Entry 7AFO (electron microscopy, 3.93 A resolution); this record covers chains A and L of the 15 polymer chains in the assembly.

Chain A:
Molecule: 16SrRNA (body domain of the 30S ribosome)
Source organism: Escherichia coli
Sequence (1541 nucleotides; each row starts with the number of its first residue; note: 2 numbers in that range are skipped by the numbering (no residue carries them; nothing is unmodelled there)):
     1 AAAUUGAAGA GUUUGAUCAU GGCUCAGAUU GAACGCUGGC GGCAGGCCUA ACACAUGCAA
    61 GUCGAACGGU AACAGGAAGA AGCUUGCUUC UUUGCUGACG AGUGGCGGAC GGGUGAGUAA
   121 UGUCUGGGAA ACUGCCUGAU GGAGGGGGAU AACUACUGGA AACGGUAGCU AAUACCGCAU
   181 AACGUCGCAA GACCAAAGAG GGGGACCUUC GGGCCUCUUG CCAUCGGAUG UGCCCAGAUG
   241 GGAUUAGCUA GUAGGUGGGG UAACGGCUCA CCUAGGCGAC GAUCCCUAGC UGGUCUGAGA
   301 GGAUGACCAG CCACACUGGA ACUGAGACAC GGUCCAGACU CCUACGGGAG GCAGCAGUGG
   361 GGAAUAUUGC ACAAUGGGCG CAAGCCUGAU GCAGCCAUGC CGCGUGUAUG AAGAAGGCCU
   421 UCGGGUUGUA AAGUACUUUC AGCGGGGAGG AAGGGAGUAA AGUUAAUACC UUUGCUCAUU
   481 GACGUUACCC GCAGAAGAAG CACCGGCUAA CUCCGUGCCA GCAGCCGCGG UAAUACGGAG
   541 GGUGCAAGCG UUAAUCGGAA UUACUGGGCG UAAAGCGCAC GCAGGCGGUU UGUUAAGUCA
   601 GAUGUGAAAU CCCCGGGCUC AACCUGGGAA CUGCAUCUGA UACUGGCAAG CUUGAGUCUC
   661 GUAGAGGGGG GUAGAAUUCC AGGUGUAGCG GUGAAAUGCG UAGAGAUCUG GAGGAAUACC
   721 GGUGGCGAAG GCGGCCCCCU GGACGAAGAC UGACGCUCAG GUGCGAAAGC GUGGGGAGCA
   781 AACAGGAUUA GAUACCCUGG UAGUCCACGC CGUAAACGAU GUCGACUUGG AGGUUGUGCC
   841 CUUGAGGCGU GGCUUCCGGA GCUAACGCGU UAAGUCGACC GCCUGGGGAG UACGGCCGCA
   901 AGGUUAAAAC UCAAAUGAAU UGACGGGGGC
   932 CCGCACAAGC GGUGGAGCAU GUGGUUUAAU UCGAUGXAAC GCGAAGAACC UUACCUGGUC
   992 UUGACAUCCA CGGAAGUUUU CAGAGAUGAG AAUGUGCCUU CGGGAACCGU GAGACAGGUG
  1052 CUGCAUGGCU GUCGUCAGCU CGUGUUGUGA AAUGUUGGGU UAAGUCCCGC AACGAGCGCA
  1112 ACCCUUAUCC UUUGUUGCCA GCGGUCCGGC CGGGAACUCA AAGGAGACUG CCAGUGAUAA
  1172 ACUGGAGGAA GGUGGGGAUG ACGUCAAGUC AUCAUGGCCC UUACGACCAG GGCUACACAC
  1232 GUGCUACAAU GGCGCAUACA AAGAGAAGCG ACCUCGCGAG AGCAAGCGGA CCUCAUAAAG
  1292 UGCGUCGUAG UCCGGAUUGG AGUCUGCAAC UCGACUCCAU GAAGUCGGAA UCGCUAGUAA
  1352 UCGUGGAUCA GAAUGCCACG GUGAAUACGU UCCCGGCCUU G
 1392A U
  1393 A
  1395 CACACCGCCC GUXACACCAU GGGAGUGGGU UGCAAAAGAA GUAGGUAGCU UAACCUUCGG
  1455 GAGGGCGCUU ACCACUUUGU GAUUCAUGAC UGGGGUGAAG UCGUAACAAG GUAACCGUAG
  1515 GGGAACCUGC GGUUGGAUCA CCUCCUUA
Unresolved in the structure: 932-1386, 1392A, 1395-1506, 1541-1542
Modified / non-standard residues: 2MG (2N-methylguanosine-5'-monophosphate) at position 967, 5MC (5-methylcytidine-5'-monophosphate) at position 968, 2MG (2N-methylguanosine-5'-monophosphate) at position 1208, 4OC (4n,o2'-methylcytidine-5'-monophosphate) at position 1402, 5MC (5-methylcytidine-5'-monophosphate) at position 1407, UR3 (3-methyluridine-5'-monophoshate) at position 1498, 2MG (2N-methylguanosine-5'-monophosphate) at position 1516, MA6 (6N-dimethyladenosine-5'-monophoshate) at position 1518, MA6 (6N-dimethyladenosine-5'-monophoshate) at position 1519
Metal / ion sites: Mg2+ site 1 near G21 (its only coordinating residue here); Mg2+ site 2: C48, G115; Mg2+ site 3: A109, G331; Mg2+ site 4: A174, C175, A197; Mg2+ site 5: G299, G558; Mg2+ site 6 near C355 (its only coordinating residue here); Mg2+ site 7 near U398 (its only coordinating residue here); Mg2+ site 8: G450, A451; Mg2+ site 9: A509, A510; Mg2+ site 10 near A547 (its only coordinating residue here); Mg2+ site 11: A572, A573, A574; Mg2+ site 12: C576, C578; 4 more Mg2+ sites not listed

Chain L:
Molecule: 30S ribosomal protein S12
Source organism: Escherichia coli
UniProtKB: C3SQR7 (C3SQR7_ECOLX); residues 1-124 here = UniProt positions 1-124
Amino-acid sequence (124 residues; row label = number of the first residue in the row):
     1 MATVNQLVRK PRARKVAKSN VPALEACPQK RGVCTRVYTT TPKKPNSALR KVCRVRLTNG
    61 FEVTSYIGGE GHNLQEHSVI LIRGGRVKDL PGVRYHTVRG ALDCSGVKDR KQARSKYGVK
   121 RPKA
Unresolved in the structure: 1
Modified / non-standard residues: Asp89 ((3R)-3-(methylsulfanyl)-L-aspartic acid; D2T)

Interface between chain A and chain L:
Pairs across the interface (95):
  A32(A) - Pro28(L)  base contact
  A33(A) - Pro28(L)  sugar contact
  A33(A) - Gln29(L)  hydrogen bond to the sugar
  C34(A) - Gln29(L)  hydrogen bond to the sugar
  G35(A) - Gly100(L)  sugar contact
  G35(A) - Ser115(L)  hydrogen bond to the sugar
  G35(A) - Gly118(L)  sugar contact
  C36(A) - Ser115(L)  sugar contact
  C36(A) - Gly118(L)  phosphate contact
  C36(A) - Val119(L)  sugar contact
  C36(A) - Lys120(L)  salt bridge to the phosphate
  C36(A) - Arg121(L)  phosphate contact
  U37(A) - Lys120(L)  phosphate contact
  U37(A) - Arg121(L)  hydrogen bond to the phosphate
  G362(A) - Lys30(L)  hydrogen bond to the phosphate
  G362(A) - Arg31(L)  salt bridge to the phosphate
  G362(A) - Thr58(L)  phosphate contact
  A363(A) - Cys27(L)  hydrogen bond to the base
  A363(A) - Pro28(L)  base contact
  A363(A) - Gln29(L)  sugar contact
  A363(A) - Lys30(L)  salt bridge to the phosphate
  A363(A) - Arg31(L)  salt bridge to the phosphate
  A363(A) - Thr58(L)  phosphate contact
  A363(A) - Leu81(L)  sugar contact
  G500(A) - Arg121(L)  salt bridge to the phosphate
  C501(A) - Arg114(L)  salt bridge to the phosphate
  C501(A) - Ser115(L)  hydrogen bond to the phosphate
  C501(A) - Arg121(L)  salt bridge to the phosphate
  A502(A) - Ala113(L)  phosphate contact
  A502(A) - Arg114(L)  hydrogen bond to the phosphate
  A502(A) - Ser115(L)  hydrogen bond to the phosphate
  A502(A) - Lys116(L)  phosphate contact
  C503(A) - Ala113(L)  phosphate contact
  C503(A) - Lys116(L)  salt bridge to the phosphate
  C518(A) - Ser47(L)  hydrogen bond to the sugar
  C519(A) - Ser47(L)  hydrogen bond to the phosphate
  A520(A) - Ser47(L)  phosphate contact
  A520(A) - Leu49(L)  sugar contact
  G521(A) - Ala48(L)  base contact
  G521(A) - Lys51(L)  salt bridge to the phosphate
  C522(A) - Arg50(L)  base contact
  C522(A) - Tyr66(L)  phosphate contact
  C522(A) - Gly69(L)  phosphate contact
  C522(A) - Asp89(L)  base contact
  C522(A) - Tyr117(L)  hydrogen bond to the phosphate
  A523(A) - Arg50(L)  base contact
  A523(A) - Val87(L)  base contact
  A523(A) - Lys88(L)  base contact
  A523(A) - Asp89(L)  base contact
  A523(A) - Tyr117(L)  phosphate contact
  G524(A) - Arg86(L)  hydrogen bond to the phosphate
  C525(A) - Arg86(L)  salt bridge to the phosphate
  C525(A) - Lys88(L)  phosphate contact
  C526(A) - Lys88(L)  salt bridge to the phosphate
  G527(A) - Asp89(L)  base contact
  G537(A) - Arg110(L)  salt bridge to the phosphate
  G538(A) - Arg110(L)  phosphate contact
  G538(A) - Lys111(L)  hydrogen bond to the phosphate
  G538(A) - Gln112(L)  phosphate contact
  A539(A) - Lys111(L)  phosphate contact
  U551(A) - Arg83(L)  sugar contact
  U552(A) - Pro28(L)  hydrogen bond to the sugar
  U552(A) - Gln29(L)  base contact
  U552(A) - Arg83(L)  sugar contact
  U552(A) - Gly84(L)  hydrogen bond to the sugar
  A553(A) - Leu24(L)  sugar contact
  A553(A) - Ala26(L)  hydrogen bond to the sugar
  A553(A) - Cys27(L)  sugar contact
  A553(A) - Pro28(L)  sugar contact
  A553(A) - Gly84(L)  phosphate contact
  A554(A) - Ser19(L)  hydrogen bond to the phosphate
  A554(A) - Ala26(L)  sugar contact
  U562(A) - Arg12(L)  base contact
  U562(A) - Ala13(L)  hydrogen bond to the base
  U562(A) - Arg14(L)  hydrogen bond to the sugar
  A563(A) - Arg12(L)  base contact
  C564(A) - Leu7(L)  phosphate contact
  C564(A) - Arg12(L)  salt bridge to the phosphate
  G567(A) - Arg12(L)  hydrogen bond to the base
  G568(A) - Ala2(L)  hydrogen bond to the base
  G585(A) - Asn5(L)  sugar contact
  C879(A) - Asn5(L)  phosphate contact
  C880(A) - Thr3(L)  hydrogen bond to the phosphate
  C880(A) - Asn5(L)  hydrogen bond to the phosphate
  C880(A) - Gln6(L)  phosphate contact
  C880(A) - Arg9(L)  salt bridge to the phosphate
  G881(A) - Ala2(L)  base contact
  G881(A) - Gln6(L)  hydrogen bond to the phosphate
  G881(A) - Arg9(L)  salt bridge to the phosphate
  C882(A) - Ala2(L)  base contact
  U884(A) - Arg12(L)  hydrogen bond to the base
  U884(A) - Lys15(L)  hydrogen bond to the sugar
  G885(A) - Lys15(L)  phosphate contact
  A909(A) - Lys18(L)  phosphate contact
  C910(A) - Lys18(L)  salt bridge to the phosphate
Other interface residues (no listed pair), chain A (51 interface residues in all): U24, G302, A303, G550, U561, A759, C883, C912
Other interface residues (no listed pair), chain L (52 interface residues in all): Asn20, Val21, Pro91, His96, Arg99

Overview:
51 residues of chain A and 52 residues of chain L are in contact, with 27 hydrogen bonds and 16 salt bridges.
Polar pairs include A363(A)-Cys27(L), U562(A)-Ala13(L) and G567(A)-Arg12(L). C48(A) and G115(A) coordinate
Mg2+ site 2. A109(A) and G331(A) coordinate Mg2+ site 3.
Chain A is 16SrRNA (body domain of the 30S ribosome) and chain L is 30S ribosomal protein S12, both from
Escherichia coli; the structure, Bacterial 30S ribosomal subunit assembly complex state B (body domain), was
determined by electron microscopy, deposited together with 7AF3, 7AF5, 7AF8, 7AFA, 7AFD, 7AFH and 17 further
entries.
